Entry 7TLJ (electron microscopy, 2.91 A resolution); this record covers chains A and E of the 8 polymer chains in the assembly.

# Chain A (and E)
Molecule: Cytochrome b
Organism: Cereibacter sphaeroides
Notes: chain E of this document is another copy of the same molecule, construct and numbering; everything in this record applies to it too
UniProt: Q02761 (CYB_CERSP); residues 1-445 here = UniProt positions 1-445
Amino-acid sequence (445 residues; numbered 1 to 445; the number before each row is that of its first residue):
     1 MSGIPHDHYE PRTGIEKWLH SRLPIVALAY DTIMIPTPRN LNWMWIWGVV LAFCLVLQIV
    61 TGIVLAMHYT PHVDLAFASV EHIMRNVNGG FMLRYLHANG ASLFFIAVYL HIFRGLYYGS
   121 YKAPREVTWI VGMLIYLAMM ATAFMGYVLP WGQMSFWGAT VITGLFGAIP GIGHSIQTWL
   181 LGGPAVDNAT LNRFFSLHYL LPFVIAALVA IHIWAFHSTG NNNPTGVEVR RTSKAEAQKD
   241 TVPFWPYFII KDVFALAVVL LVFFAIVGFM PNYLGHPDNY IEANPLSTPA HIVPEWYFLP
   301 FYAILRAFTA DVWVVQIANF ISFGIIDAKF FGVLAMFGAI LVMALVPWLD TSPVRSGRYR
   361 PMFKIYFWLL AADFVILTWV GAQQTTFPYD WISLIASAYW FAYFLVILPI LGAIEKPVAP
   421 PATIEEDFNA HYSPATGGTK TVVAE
Unresolved in the structure: 1-2, 431-445
Swiss-Prot annotation at these positions:
  - binding site (heme b): His97, His111, His198, His212
Bound ions: heme Fe site 1: His97, His198; heme Fe site 2: His111, His212
Residues lining bound ligands:
  - heme (HEM), molecule 1: Trp45, Gly48, Val49, Leu51, Ala52, Phe104, Val108, His111, Ile112, Arg114, Ser120, Tyr121, Arg125, Thr128, Trp129, Gly132, Met133, Ile135, Tyr136, Met139, Val209, His212, Phe216, Thr219, Gly220, Asn221, Asn222
  - heme (HEM), molecule 2: Leu55, Gln58, Ile59, Gly62, Ile63, Leu65, Ala66, Tyr69, Val80, Arg94, His97, Ala98, Ala101, Phe104, Thr142, Ala143, Gly146, Tyr147, Leu149, Pro150, Phe195, His198, Tyr199, Pro202, Ile205, Asn279, Tyr297
  - lauryl oleyl phosphatidyl ethanolamine (LOP; (1R)-2-{[(R)-(2-aminoethoxy)(hydroxy)phosphoryl]oxy}-1-[(dodecanoyloxy)methyl]ethyl (9Z)-octadec-9-enoate): Asn42, Met44, Ile106, Tyr109, Leu110, Phe113, Arg114, Tyr117, Tyr118, Pro224, Tyr273, Trp296, Arg358, Phe367, Trp368, Ala371, Phe374, Val375
  - PQU ((5S)-3-anilino-5-methyl-5-(6-phenoxypyridin-3-yl)-1,3-oxazolidine-2,4-dione): Met140, Ala143, Phe144, Tyr147, Val148, Met154, Ser155, Gly158, Ala159, Val161, Ile162, Phe166, Ile292, Val293, Pro294, Glu295, Tyr297, Phe298, Tyr302, Met336, Phe337

# How chain A and chain E interact
Residue-residue contacts (62; chain A residue first):
  Trp18(A) with Val127(E), hydrophobic
  Leu19(A) with Val127(E), hydrophobic
  Arg22(A) with Pro124(E); Glu126(E), salt bridge; Val127(E); Ser218(E)
  Leu23(A) with Val127(E), hydrophobic; Trp214(E), hydrophobic; Ala215(E), hydrophobic
  Pro24(A) with Trp214(E); Ser218(E)
  Ile25(A) with Trp214(E), hydrophobic
  Leu28(A) with Trp214(E), hydrophobic
  Ile63(A) with Ser196(E), hydrogen bond (backbone-side chain); Leu200(E), hydrophobic
  Ala66(A) with Asn192(E); Ser196(E)
  Met67(A) with Asn192(E); Arg193(E); Ser196(E)
  His68(A) with Asn192(E)
  Tyr69(A) with Asn192(E), hydrogen bond (backbone-side chain)
  Thr70(A) with His72(E); Asn192(E)
  Pro71(A) with Pro71(E)
  His72(A) with Thr70(E); Leu75(E)
  Leu75(A) with His72(E); Leu75(E), hydrophobic
  Ala123(A) with Arg22(E)
  Pro124(A) with Arg22(E)
  Glu126(A) with Arg22(E), salt bridge
  Val127(A) with Trp18(E), hydrophobic; Leu19(E), hydrophobic; Arg22(E); Leu23(E), hydrophobic
  Asn192(A) with Ala66(E); Met67(E); His68(E); Tyr69(E), hydrogen bond (side chain-backbone); Thr70(E)
  Arg193(A) with Met67(E)
  Phe195(A) with Phe195(E), hydrophobic
  Ser196(A) with Ile63(E), hydrogen bond (side chain-backbone); Ala66(E); Met67(E); Tyr199(E), hydrogen bond (backbone-side chain)
  Tyr199(A) with Ser196(E), hydrogen bond (side chain-backbone); Tyr199(E), hydrophobic; Leu200(E)
  Leu200(A) with Ile63(E), hydrophobic; Tyr199(E); Phe203(E), hydrophobic
  Phe203(A) with Leu200(E), hydrophobic; Phe203(E), hydrophobic
  Trp214(A) with Leu23(E), hydrophobic; Pro24(E); Ile25(E), hydrophobic; Leu28(E), hydrophobic
  Ser218(A) with Arg22(E); Pro24(E)
  Thr219(A) with Arg22(E)
Other interface residues (no listed pair), chain A (34 interface residues in all): Ala189, Leu197, Ile211, Ala215
Other interface residues (no listed pair), chain E (34 interface residues in all): Ala123, Ala189, Leu197, Ile211, Trp348

# Overview
The chain A/chain E interface involves 34 residues from each chain, with 6 hydrogen bonds and 2 salt bridges.
Polar contacts include Arg22(A)-Glu126(E), Ile63(A)-Ser196(E) and Tyr69(A)-Asn192(E). Bound to chain A: heme,
compound PQU and lauryl oleyl phosphatidyl ethanolamine.
Chain A and chain E are both Cytochrome b (Cereibacter sphaeroides); the structure, Rhodobacter sphaeroides
Mitochondrial respiratory chain complex, was determined by electron microscopy.
